6F0X - chains A and Z of the 9 polymer chains in the assembly; structure by electron microscopy, 4.60 A resolution (low resolution: residue-level contacts below are approximate; hydrogen-bond / salt-bridge calls are withheld).

Chain A:
Protein: Pachytene checkpoint protein 2 homolog
From: Homo sapiens
Reference sequence: Q15645 (PCH2_HUMAN); residue numbers follow UniProt; this construct covers 1-432
Sequence (432 residues; row label = number of the first residue in the row):
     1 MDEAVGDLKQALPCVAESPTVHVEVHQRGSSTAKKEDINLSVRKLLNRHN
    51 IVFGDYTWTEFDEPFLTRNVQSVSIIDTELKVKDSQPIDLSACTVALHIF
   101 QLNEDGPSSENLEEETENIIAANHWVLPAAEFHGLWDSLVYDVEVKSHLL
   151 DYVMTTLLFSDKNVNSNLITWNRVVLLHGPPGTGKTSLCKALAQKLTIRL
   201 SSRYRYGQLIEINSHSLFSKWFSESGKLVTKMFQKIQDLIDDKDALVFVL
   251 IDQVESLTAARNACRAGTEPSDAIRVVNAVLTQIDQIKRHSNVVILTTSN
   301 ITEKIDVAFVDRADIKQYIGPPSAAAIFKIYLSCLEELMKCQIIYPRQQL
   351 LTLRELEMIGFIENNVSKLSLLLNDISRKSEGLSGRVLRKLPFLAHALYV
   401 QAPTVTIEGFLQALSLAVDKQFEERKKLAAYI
Unresolved in the structure: 1-121, 430-432
Differences from the reference sequence: conflict Gln-253 (Glu in Q15645)
Ligand contacts: ATP-gamma-S (AGS; phosphothiophosphoric acid-adenylate ester): Ser-138, Leu-139, Val-140, Tyr-141, Pro-181, Gly-182, Thr-183, Gly-184, Lys-185, Thr-186, Ser-187, Asp-252, Asn-300, Pro-322, Ile-330, Gly-385, Arg-386, Arg-389
What the authors report for this chain:
  - conformationally variable residues (loop rearrangement): Trp-221, Phe-222
  - mutagenesis - E269A/D272A, E269R/D272R: abolished catalytic activity on Mad2 remodelling

Chain Z:
Protein: Mitotic spindle assembly checkpoint protein MAD2A
From: Homo sapiens
Reference sequence: Q13257 (MD2L1_HUMAN); numbering as in UniProt (aligned over 1-205)
Sequence (205 residues; each row starts with the number of its first residue):
     1 MALQLSREQGITLRGSAEIVAEFFSFGINSILYQRGIYPSETFTRVQKYG
    51 LTLLVTTDLELIKYLNNVVEQLKDWLYKCSVQKLVVVISNIESGEVLERW
   101 QFDIECDKTAKDDSAPREKSQKAIQDEIRSVIRQITATVTFLPLLEVSCS
   151 FDLLIYTDKDLVVPEKWEESGPQFITNSEEVRLRSFTTTIHKVNSMVAYK
   201 IPVND
Unresolved in the structure: 1
Cystine bridges: Cys-79/Cys-106
What the authors report for this chain:
  - contacts within the chain: Ser-16/Thr-188 (hydrogen bond), Ser-16/His-191 (hydrogen bond)

How chain A and chain Z interact:
Residue-residue contacts (9; chain A residue first):
  Lys-220(A) / Arg-7(Z)
  Trp-221(A) / Gln-9(Z)
  Trp-221(A) / Pro-116(Z)
  Thr-268(A) / Leu-3(Z)
  Thr-268(A) / Leu-5(Z)
  Glu-269(A) / Leu-5(Z)
  Glu-269(A) / Arg-7(Z)
  Ser-271(A) / Arg-7(Z)
  Asp-272(A) / Arg-7(Z)
Other interface residues (no listed pair), chain Z (6 interface residues in all): Glu-8
The authors on this interface:
  - pairs named by the authors: Glu-269(A)/Arg-7(Z), Asp-272(A)/Arg-7(Z)
  - interface residues, chain Z: Thr-109(Z)

Summary:
The chain A/chain Z interface involves 6 residues from each chain. The paper describes contacts between
Glu-269(A) and Arg-7(Z) and Asp-272(A) and Arg-7(Z). Ligands of chain A: ATP-gamma-S. The paper reports that
E269A/D272A and E269R/D272R of chain A abolish catalytic activity on Mad2 remodelling; the interface residue
Thr-109(Z).
Here chain A is Pachytene checkpoint protein 2 homolog and chain Z is Mitotic spindle assembly checkpoint
protein MAD2A, both from Homo sapiens. Entry 6F0X (Cryo-EM structure of TRIP13 in complex with ATP gamma S,
p31comet, C-Mad2 and Cdc20) was determined by electron microscopy.
